PDB entry 1N6G | electron microscopy, 16.00 A resolution (very low resolution: no residue pairs are listed; an interface is given only as per-side residue counts) | chains A and B of the 3 polymer chains in the assembly

# Chain A (and B)
Molecule: major envelope protein E
Source organism: Dengue virus 2 Puerto Rico/PR159-S1/1969
Notes: chain B of this document is another copy of the same molecule, construct and numbering; everything in this record applies to it too
UniProt: P14336 (POLG_TBEVW); residues 1-395 here correspond to UniProt positions 281-675 (UniProt number = residue number + 280)
Amino-acid sequence (395 residues; row label = number of the first residue in the row):
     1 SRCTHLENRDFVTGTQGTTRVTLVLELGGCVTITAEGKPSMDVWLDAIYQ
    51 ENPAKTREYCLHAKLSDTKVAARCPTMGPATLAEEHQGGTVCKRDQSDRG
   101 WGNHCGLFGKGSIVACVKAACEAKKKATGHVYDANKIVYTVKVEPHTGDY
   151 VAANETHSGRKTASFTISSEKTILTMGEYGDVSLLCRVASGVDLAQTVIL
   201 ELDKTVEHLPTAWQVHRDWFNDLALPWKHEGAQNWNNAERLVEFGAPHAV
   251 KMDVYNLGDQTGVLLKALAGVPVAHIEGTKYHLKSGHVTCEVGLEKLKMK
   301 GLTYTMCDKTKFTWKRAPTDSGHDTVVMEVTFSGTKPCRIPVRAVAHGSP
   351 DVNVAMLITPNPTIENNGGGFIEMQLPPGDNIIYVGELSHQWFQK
UniProt features mapped onto this chain:
  - region: D98 to G111 (Fusion peptide)
  - glycosylation: N154 (N-linked (GlcNAc...) asparagine)

# Interface between chain A and chain B
Chains A and B do not touch in the deposited assembly.

# Summary
No residue of chain A is in contact with chain B.
Both chains are major envelope protein E (Dengue virus 2 Puerto Rico/PR159-S1/1969). Entry 1N6G (The structure
of immature Dengue-2 prM particles) was determined by electron microscopy (same publication as 1NA4).
